PDB entry 6QM7 | electron microscopy, 2.80 A resolution | chains I and a of the 28 polymer chains in the assembly

== Chain I ==
Molecule: Proteasome beta2 chain
From: Leishmania tarentolae
Sequence (254 residues; numbered 1 to 254; the number before each row is that of its first residue):
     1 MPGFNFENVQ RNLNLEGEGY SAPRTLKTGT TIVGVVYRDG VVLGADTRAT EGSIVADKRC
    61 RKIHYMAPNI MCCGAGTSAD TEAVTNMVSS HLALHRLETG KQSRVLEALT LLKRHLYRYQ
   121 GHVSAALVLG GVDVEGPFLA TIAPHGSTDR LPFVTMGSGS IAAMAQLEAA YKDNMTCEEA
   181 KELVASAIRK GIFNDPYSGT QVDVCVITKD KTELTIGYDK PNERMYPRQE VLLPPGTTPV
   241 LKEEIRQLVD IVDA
Disordered / not traced: 1-29, 249-254

== Chain a ==
Molecule: Proteasome beta6 chain
From: Leishmania tarentolae
Sequence (339 residues; numbered 1 to 339; the number before each row is that of its first residue):
     1 MASSSPPLLP FSSFVVAVVA IHLSFRVFCV GAQSLCKCCS CVPACALPLC FSSSPSVSAE
    61 DVALALFAHP KVLTHRPTAR YSPILSLLHY AVMIEDHAEY GHNYYPQKLA SSTLTLPQQG
   121 AKQQQWSPYQ DNGGTTAAIA GKDFVILAGD TRLNGDFCLH SRHDQSKIFQ LTPYTYMASN
   181 GMQADRLQLQ QMLKYRVKWY KYNNGGKVPS TKAIAQLMST MLYHRRFFPY YTFNMVVGLD
   241 EEGHGVCYSY DAVGSTEPFL YGTRGSAASF VEPLLDCLIN RQHMTSQAPP EMTKEETLAM
   301 LKNAFTGAAE RDIYTGDSVS FFIITKDGVQ QESFELRKD
Disordered / not traced: 1-125

== Interface between chain I and chain a ==
Contacting residue pairs (52; chain I residue first):
  Arg48(I) with Ile313(a); Arg337(a); Asp339(a), salt bridge
  Thr50(I) with Ile313(a)
  Ser53(I) with Arg311(a); Asp312(a); Ile313(a), hydrogen bond (backbone-backbone); Tyr314(a)
  Ile54(I) with Phe270(a), hydrophobic; Arg311(a)
  Val55(I) with Glu310(a); Arg311(a), hydrogen bond (backbone-backbone); Ile313(a), hydrophobic
  Ala56(I) with Arg311(a), hydrogen bond (backbone-side chain)
  Lys58(I) with Glu310(a); Arg311(a)
  Ile192(I) with Asp339(a)
  Phe193(I) with Leu159(a); Arg162(a), hydrogen bond (backbone-side chain); Asp339(a)
  Asn194(I) with Cys158(a)
  Pro196(I) with Phe157(a); Ile313(a)
  Tyr197(I) with Phe157(a), hydrophobic; Ile313(a), hydrophobic; Tyr314(a), hydrogen bond
  Gly199(I) with Asp339(a)
  Thr200(I) with Arg337(a); Asp339(a), hydrogen bond (backbone-side chain)
  Asn222(I) with Arg337(a), hydrogen bond (backbone-side chain); Asp339(a)
  Arg224(I) with Thr306(a); Glu310(a), salt bridge
  Met225(I) with Thr306(a); Glu335(a); Leu336(a)
  Tyr226(I) with Ala299(a); Lys302(a); Thr306(a); Phe334(a), hydrophobic
  Gln229(I) with Ala299(a), hydrogen bond (side chain-backbone); Asn303(a)
  Val231(I) with Leu278(a), hydrophobic
  Leu233(I) with Met284(a), hydrophobic
  Gly236(I) with Thr285(a)
  Thr237(I) with His283(a); Met284(a); Thr285(a), hydrogen bond (backbone-side chain); Ser286(a), hydrogen bond
  Thr238(I) with His283(a)
  Pro239(I) with His283(a); Thr285(a)
Other interface residues (no listed pair), chain I (32 interface residues in all): Gly52, Asp57, Ser158, Asp195, Ser198, Glu223, Pro234
Other interface residues (no listed pair), chain a (26 interface residues in all): Met300, Lys338

== Summary ==
The interface between chain I and chain a involves 32 residues on one side and 26 on the other; the contacts
include 10 hydrogen bonds and 2 salt bridges. Polar contacts include Arg48(I)-Asp339(a), Arg224(I)-Glu310(a)
and Ala56(I)-Arg311(a).
Chain I is Proteasome beta2 chain and chain a is Proteasome beta6 chain, both from Leishmania tarentolae; the
structure, Leishmania tarentolae proteasome 20S subunit complexed with GSK3494245, was determined by electron
microscopy together with 6QM8 from the same study.
